PDB entry 5UHT | X-ray diffraction, 2.68 A resolution | chains B and C of the 4 polymer chains in the assembly

Chain B:
Protein: Response regulator
Organism: Thermotoga maritima
UniProt: Q9WYT9 (Q9WYT9_THEMA); residues 1-122 here = UniProt positions 1-122
Chain sequence (122 residues; numbered 1 to 122; the number before each row is that of its first residue):
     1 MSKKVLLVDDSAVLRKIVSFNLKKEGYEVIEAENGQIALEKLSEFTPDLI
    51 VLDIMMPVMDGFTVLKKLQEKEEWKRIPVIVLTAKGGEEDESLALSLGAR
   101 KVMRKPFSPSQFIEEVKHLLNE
Not modelled in the structure: 122
Modified positions: Asp53 (aspartate beryllium trifluoride; BFD)
Ion coordination: Mg2+: Asp10, Asp53, Met55
Reported in the primary citation:
  - conformationally variable residues (domain motion): Gly87

Chain C:
Protein: Sensor histidine kinase
Organism: Thermotoga maritima
UniProt: Q9WZV7 (Q9WZV7_THEMA); residue numbers follow UniProt; this construct covers 232-489
Chain sequence (259 residues; each row starts with the number of its first residue):
   231 MVENVTESKELERLKRIDRMKTEFIANISHELRTPLTAIKAYAETIYNSL
   281 GELDLSTLKEFLEVIIDQSNHLENLLNELLDFSRLERKSLQINREKVDLC
   331 DLVESAVNAIKEFASSHNVNVLFESNVPCPVEAYIDPTRIRQVLLNLLNN
   381 GVKYSKKDAPDKYVKVILDEKDGGVLIIVEDNGIGIPDHAKDRIFEQFYR
   431 VDSSLTYEVPGTGLGLAITKEIVELHGGRIWVESEVGKGSRFFVWIPKDR
   481 AGEDNRQDN
Not modelled in the structure: 231-243, 481-489
Sequence notes: initiating methionine (231)
Disulfide bonds: Cys330-Cys359
Small-molecule neighbours: ADP (adenosine-5'-diphosphate): Glu308, Asn376, Asn380, Gly381, Lys383, Tyr384, Asp411, Gly415, Ile416, Ile424, Tyr429, Arg430, Val431, Pro440, Gly441, Thr442, Gly443, Leu444, Gly445, Leu446, Ala447, Ser470, Phe472
Reported in the primary citation:
  - catalytic residues: His260
  - mutagenesis - T264A: unchanged binding to Response regulator (chain B)
  - binding site for glycerol: His260
  - post-translational modification sites: His260 (citing earlier work)
  - mutagenesis - H260A: decreased catalytic activity with Response regulator (chain B)
  - catalytic residues: Thr264 (proposed by the authors, not directly observed)

How chain B and chain C interact:
Residue-residue contacts - 6 pairs, chain B then chain C:
  Gly86(B) - Arg314(C)
  Glu88(B) - Arg314(C)  salt bridge
  Glu88(B) - Arg317(C)  salt bridge
  Glu88(B) - Ser319(C)
  Glu89(B) - Gln321(C)
  Pro106(B) - Leu306(C)
Also at the interface, not in a pair above, chain C (6 interface residues in all): Glu303

Overview:
Chain B and chain C form an interface of 4 and 6 residues respectively; the contacts include 2 salt bridges.
Polar contacts include Glu88(B)-Arg314(C) and Glu88(B)-Arg317(C). Chain C binds ADP. The paper reports
catalytic residues His260(C) and Thr264(C); H260A of chain C reduces catalytic activity with Response
regulator (chain B).
Here chain B is Response regulator and chain C is Sensor histidine kinase, both from Thermotoga maritima.
Entry 5UHT (Structure of the Thermotoga maritima HK853-BeF3-RR468 complex at pH 5.0) was determined by X-ray
diffraction, deposited together with 6AZR.
